PDB entry 7LMB | electron microscopy, 3.80 A resolution | chains A and E of the 8 polymer chains in the assembly

== Chain A ==
Name: Telomerase reverse transcriptase
From: Tetrahymena thermophila
Notes: EC 2.7.7.49
UniProtKB: O77448 (TERT_TETTH); residue numbers follow UniProt; this construct covers 1-1117
Sequence (1117 residues; each row starts with the number of its first residue):
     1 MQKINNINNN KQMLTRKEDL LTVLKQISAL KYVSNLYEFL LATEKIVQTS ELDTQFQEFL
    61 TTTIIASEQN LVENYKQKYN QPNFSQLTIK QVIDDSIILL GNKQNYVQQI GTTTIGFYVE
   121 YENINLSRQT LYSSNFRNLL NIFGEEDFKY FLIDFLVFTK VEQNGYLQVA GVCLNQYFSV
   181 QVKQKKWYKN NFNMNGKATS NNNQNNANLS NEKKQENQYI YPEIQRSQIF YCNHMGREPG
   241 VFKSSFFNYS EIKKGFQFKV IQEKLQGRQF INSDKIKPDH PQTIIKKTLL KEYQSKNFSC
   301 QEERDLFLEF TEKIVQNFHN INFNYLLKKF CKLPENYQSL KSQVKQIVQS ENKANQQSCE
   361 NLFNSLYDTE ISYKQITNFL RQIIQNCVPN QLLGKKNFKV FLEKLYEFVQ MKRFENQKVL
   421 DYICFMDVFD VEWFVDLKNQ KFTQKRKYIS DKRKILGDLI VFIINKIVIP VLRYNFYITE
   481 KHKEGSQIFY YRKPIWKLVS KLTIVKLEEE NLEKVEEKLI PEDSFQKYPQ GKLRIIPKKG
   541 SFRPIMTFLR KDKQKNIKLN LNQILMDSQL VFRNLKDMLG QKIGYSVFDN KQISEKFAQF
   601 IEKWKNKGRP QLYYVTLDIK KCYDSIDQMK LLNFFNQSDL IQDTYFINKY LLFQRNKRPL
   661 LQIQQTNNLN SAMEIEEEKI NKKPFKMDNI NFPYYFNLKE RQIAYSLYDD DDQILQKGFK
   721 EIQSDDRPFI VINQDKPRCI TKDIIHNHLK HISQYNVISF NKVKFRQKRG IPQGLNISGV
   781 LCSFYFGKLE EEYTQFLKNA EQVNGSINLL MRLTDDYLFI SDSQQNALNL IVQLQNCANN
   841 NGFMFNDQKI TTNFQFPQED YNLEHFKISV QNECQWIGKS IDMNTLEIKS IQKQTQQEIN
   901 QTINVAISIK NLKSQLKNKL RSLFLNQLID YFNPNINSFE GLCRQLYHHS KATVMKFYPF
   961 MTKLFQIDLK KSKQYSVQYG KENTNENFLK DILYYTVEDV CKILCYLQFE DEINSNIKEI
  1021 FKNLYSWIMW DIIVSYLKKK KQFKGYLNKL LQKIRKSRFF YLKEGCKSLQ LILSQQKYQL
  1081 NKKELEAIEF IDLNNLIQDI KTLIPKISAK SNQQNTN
Not modelled in the structure: 1-10, 180-215, 252-280, 664-686, 1111-1117
Curated features (UniProtKB/Swiss-Prot):
  - binding site (Mg(2+)): Asp618, Asp815, Asp816
  - mutagenesis: Lys90 (K90A: Decreased reverse transcriptase activity), Asp94 (D94A: Decreased reverse transcriptase activity; does not affect DNA-binding), Lys103 (K103A: Does not affect reverse transcriptase activity), Arg137 (R137A: Decreased reverse transcriptase activity), Glu145 to Glu146 (Does not affect reverse transcriptase activity), Phe158 (F158A: Abolished reverse transcriptase activity), Gln168 (Q168A: Strongly decreased reverse transcriptase activity; strongly decreased DNA-binding; Q168E: Does not affect reverse transcriptase activity; Q168N: Decreased reverse transcriptase activity), Leu174 (L174A: Decreased reverse transcriptase activity), Phe178 (F178A: Strongly decreased reverse transcriptase activity; strongly decreased DNA-binding), Lys183 to Lys189 (Strongly decreased reverse transcriptase activity), Lys183 to Lys186 (Strongly decreased reverse transcriptase activity), Lys185 to Lys186 (Does not affect reverse transcriptase activity), 47 further mutagenesis entries in UniProt
From the paper describing this entry:
  - binding site for telomere DNA: Phe414
  - mutagenesis - Y231A, R413A, F414A, F414H, F414Y, E480A, R534A, R550A, K551A, K553A, K657A, R658A, Y694A, R921A: decreased catalytic activity

== Chain E ==
Name: Telomerase holoenzyme Teb2 subunit
From: Tetrahymena thermophila
UniProtKB: A0A0U8TRG9 (A0A0U8TRG9_TETTH); residue numbers follow UniProt; this construct covers 1-269
Sequence (269 residues; row label = number of the first residue in the row):
     1 MSNRVQGGFD NNSGNNQSAQ KQQAEKIPQI TVPLNCFMIN QIVKAAKENP QAHSGNHYEW
    61 YGAFENAIIT AKFEFLQSIN DSPKIMGKLS DSTGCIEVVI QKSKMSDELP EFVQAYEIEL
   121 QNNGNRHKYV RAMLKMRKNA QIQLLYFSIV NDANEISRHG LDLCLRYLQR KHGIEDFMHM
   181 TNDKAHNNHN ASAQKVHYQI DRNQQPKEQV LELMRQILKH NPNDQIPKSK IIEFFQSQLN
   241 QVQINQILQQ LVSANEIFSV GSDNYLLNV
Not modelled in the structure: 1-28, 176-269
Curated features (UniProtKB/Swiss-Prot):
  - DNA-binding region: Ile69 to Ile149 (OB)

== How chain A and chain E interact ==
Contacting residue pairs - 13 pairs, chain A then chain E:
  Asn74(A) - Lys104(E)  hydrogen bond (backbone-side chain)
  Asn74(A) - Met105(E)
  Tyr75(A) - Lys104(E)
  Asn80(A) - Pro83(E)
  Gln86(A) - Asn139(E)
  Leu87(A) - Arg137(E)
  Gln91(A) - Asn56(E)
  Gln91(A) - Glu65(E)  hydrogen bond
  Phe117(A) - Met133(E)  hydrophobic
  Phe117(A) - Leu145(E)  hydrophobic
  Glu146(A) - Gln101(E)  hydrogen bond
  Tyr150(A) - Lys102(E)
  Tyr150(A) - Lys104(E)
Other interface residues (no listed pair), chain A (12 interface residues in all): Gln81, Thr88, Asp147
Other interface residues (no listed pair), chain E (15 interface residues in all): Ser82, Lys84, Ser103, Tyr146

== In short ==
Chain A and chain E form an interface of 12 and 15 residues respectively; the contacts include 3 hydrogen
bonds. Polar contacts include Asn74(A)-Lys104(E), Gln91(A)-Glu65(E) and Glu146(A)-Gln101(E). From the paper: a
binding site for telomere DNA at Phe414(A); Y231A, R413A and F414A of chain A, among others, reduce catalytic
activity; 14 substitutions were tested in all.
Chain A is Telomerase reverse transcriptase and chain E is Telomerase holoenzyme Teb2 subunit, both from
Tetrahymena thermophila; the structure, Tetrahymena telomerase T5D5 structure at 3.8 Angstrom, was determined
by electron microscopy, deposited together with 7LMA.
